Entry 1MQM (X-ray diffraction, 2.60 A resolution); this record covers chains D and E of the 6 polymer chains in the assembly.

Chain D:
Molecule: Hemagglutinin HA1 chain
Source organism: Influenza A virus
UniProt: P03442 (HEMA_IADU3); residues 1-329 here correspond to UniProt positions 17-345 (UniProt number = residue number + 16)
Sequence (329 residues; each row starts with the number of its first residue):
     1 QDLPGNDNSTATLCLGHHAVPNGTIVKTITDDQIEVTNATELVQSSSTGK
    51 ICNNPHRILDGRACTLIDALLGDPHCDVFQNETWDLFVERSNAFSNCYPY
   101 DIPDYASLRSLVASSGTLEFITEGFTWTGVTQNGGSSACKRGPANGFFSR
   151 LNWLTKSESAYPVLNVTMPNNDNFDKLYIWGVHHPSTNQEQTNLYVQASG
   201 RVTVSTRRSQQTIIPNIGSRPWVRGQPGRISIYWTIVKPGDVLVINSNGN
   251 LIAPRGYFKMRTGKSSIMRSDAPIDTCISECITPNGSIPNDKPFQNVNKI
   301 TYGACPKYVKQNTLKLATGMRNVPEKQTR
Not modelled in the structure: 1-8, 327-329
Cystine bridges: Cys-52/Cys-277, Cys-64/Cys-76, Cys-97/Cys-139, Cys-281/Cys-305
Covalent attachments: N-acetylglucosamine (NAG) linked to Asn-38, Asn-81; glycan linked to Asn-165
UniProt features mapped onto this chain:
  - site: Arg-329 (Cleavage)
  - glycosylation (N-linked (GlcNAc...) asparagine): Asn-8, Asn-22, Asn-38, Asn-81, Asn-165, Asn-285
What the authors report for this chain:
  - binding site for beta-D-galactopyranose: Gln-226
  - binding site for N-acetyl-alpha-neuraminic acid: Gly-135 to Ala-138, Gln-226

Chain E:
Molecule: Hemagglutinin HA2 chain
Source organism: Influenza A virus
UniProt: P03442 (HEMA_IADU3); residues 1-221 here correspond to UniProt positions 346-566 (UniProt number = residue number + 345)
Sequence (221 residues; each row starts with the number of its first residue):
     1 GLFGAIAGFIENGWEGMIDGWYGFRHQNSEGTGQAADLKSTQAAIDQINR
    51 KLNRVIEKTNEKFHQIEKEFSEVEGRIQDLEKYVEDTKIDLWSYNAELLV
   101 ALENQHTIDLADSEMNKLFEKTRRQLRENAEDMGNGCFKIYHKCDNACIE
   151 SIRNGTYDHDIYRDEALNNRFQIKGVELKSGYKDWILWISFAISCLLLCV
   201 VLLGFIMWACQRGNIRCNICI
Not modelled in the structure: 173-221
Cystine bridges: Cys-144/Cys-148
Covalent attachments: N-acetylglucosamine (NAG) linked to Asn-154
UniProt features mapped onto this chain:
  - lipidation (S-palmitoyl cysteine): Cys-210, Cys-217, Cys-220
  - glycosylation: Asn-154 (N-linked (GlcNAc...) asparagine)

Chain D / chain E interface:
Contacting residue pairs (135):
  Ser-9(D) with His-142(E); Lys-143(E), hydrogen bond (backbone-backbone)
  Thr-10(D) with Ile-140(E); Tyr-141(E); His-142(E)
  Ala-11(D) with Gln-27(E); Asn-28(E); Lys-139(E); Ile-140(E), hydrogen bond (backbone-backbone); His-142(E); Cys-144(E), hydrophobic
  Thr-12(D) with Arg-25(E); His-26(E); Gln-27(E), hydrogen bond (backbone-backbone); Met-133(E); Phe-138(E)
  Leu-13(D) with Phe-24(E), hydrophobic; Arg-25(E); Cys-137(E); Phe-138(E), hydrogen bond (backbone-backbone); Ile-149(E), hydrophobic
  Cys-14(D) with Trp-14(E); Gly-23(E); Phe-24(E); Arg-25(E), hydrogen bond (backbone-backbone); Gly-136(E); Cys-137(E), disulfide
  Leu-15(D) with Ile-10(E); Trp-14(E); Gly-23(E); Phe-24(E), hydrophobic; Leu-118(E); Phe-119(E), hydrophobic; Thr-122(E); Gly-136(E), hydrogen bond (backbone-backbone)
  Gly-16(D) with Trp-14(E); Met-17(E); Tyr-22(E); Gly-23(E), hydrogen bond (backbone-backbone); Met-115(E)
  His-17(D) with Ile-6(E); Ile-10(E); Asn-12(E), hydrogen bond (side chain-backbone); Gly-13(E); Trp-14(E), hydrogen bond (backbone-backbone); Met-17(E); Trp-21(E); Tyr-22(E); Met-115(E)
  His-18(D) with Trp-14(E); Met-17(E); Gly-20(E), hydrogen bond (side chain-backbone); Trp-21(E), hydrogen bond (backbone-backbone)
  Ala-19(D) with Gly-13(E); Trp-14(E), hydrogen bond (backbone-backbone); Glu-15(E)
  Val-20(D) with Glu-15(E)
  Pro-21(D) with Glu-15(E)
  Val-26(D) with Asn-104(E)
  Lys-27(D) with Glu-97(E), salt bridge; Val-100(E); Ala-101(E); Asn-104(E), hydrogen bond (backbone-side chain)
  Thr-28(D) with Ala-101(E); Gln-105(E), hydrogen bond; Ile-108(E)
  Ile-29(D) with Ala-101(E); Leu-102(E), hydrophobic; Gln-105(E)
  Thr-30(D) with Gln-105(E), hydrogen bond
  Ile-34(D) with Ile-108(E), hydrophobic
  Thr-40(D) with Leu-52(E)
  Leu-42(D) with Val-55(E), hydrophobic; Val-100(E), hydrophobic
  Arg-109(D) with Glu-67(E), salt bridge
  Ser-114(D) with His-64(E)
  Gly-263(D) with His-64(E), hydrogen bond (backbone-side chain)
  Lys-264(D) with Phe-63(E); His-64(E)
  Ser-265(D) with His-64(E)
  Ser-266(D) with His-64(E)
  Arg-269(D) with Glu-67(E), salt bridge
  Glu-280(D) with Glu-61(E)
  Asn-290(D) with Thr-59(E)
  Asp-291(D) with Ile-56(E)
  Pro-293(D) with Val-55(E)
  Phe-294(D) with Ala-96(E), hydrophobic
  Lys-299(D) with Lys-68(E), hydrogen bond (backbone-side chain); Glu-85(E); Ile-89(E)
  Ile-300(D) with Glu-69(E)
  Thr-301(D) with Gln-65(E), hydrogen bond (backbone-side chain)
  Tyr-302(D) with Lys-62(E); Phe-63(E), hydrophobic
  Gly-303(D) with Asn-60(E); Glu-61(E); Lys-62(E), hydrogen bond (backbone-backbone); Phe-63(E)
  Ala-304(D) with Thr-59(E); Glu-61(E)
  Cys-305(D) with Asn-60(E)
  Lys-307(D) with Asn-60(E); Trp-92(E)
  Tyr-308(D) with Ile-89(E), hydrophobic
  Val-309(D) with Trp-92(E); Ser-93(E)
  Lys-310(D) with Ile-89(E); Asp-90(E), salt bridge; Ser-93(E), hydrogen bond (backbone-side chain)
  Gln-311(D) with Ser-93(E), hydrogen bond (side chain-backbone); Glu-97(E), hydrogen bond
  Leu-314(D) with Ala-96(E), hydrophobic
  Lys-315(D) with Val-100(E); Asn-104(E), hydrogen bond (backbone-side chain)
  Leu-316(D) with Leu-52(E), hydrophobic; Glu-103(E); Asn-104(E)
  Ala-317(D) with Asn-104(E), hydrogen bond (backbone-side chain); Thr-107(E)
  Thr-318(D) with Trp-21(E); Ile-48(E)
  Met-320(D) with Trp-21(E), hydrophobic; Tyr-22(E); Ala-111(E), hydrophobic
  Val-323(D) with Ala-7(E), hydrophobic; Glu-11(E); Asn-12(E); Gly-13(E), hydrogen bond (backbone-backbone)
  Pro-324(D) with Glu-15(E)
  Glu-325(D) with Asn-12(E); Gly-13(E); Trp-14(E); Glu-15(E), hydrogen bond (side chain-backbone); Gly-16(E)
  Lys-326(D) with Asn-12(E), hydrogen bond (backbone-side chain)
Other interface residues (no listed pair), chain D (61 interface residues in all): Val-36, His-56, Ile-267, Lys-292, Gly-319, Arg-321
Other interface residues (no listed pair), chain E (68 interface residues in all): Leu-99, Ile-152, Glu-165, Asn-169
Cross-chain cystine bridges: Cys-14(D)/Cys-137(E)

In short:
The interface between chain D and chain E involves 61 residues on one side and 68 on the other, with 1
disulfide bond, 27 hydrogen bonds and 4 salt bridges. Polar contacts include Lys-27(D)/Glu-97(E),
Arg-109(D)/Glu-67(E) and Arg-269(D)/Glu-67(E). The paper reports a binding site for N-acetyl-alpha-neuraminic
acid at Gly-135(D) and Gln-226(D); a binding site for beta-D-galactopyranose at Gln-226(D).
Chain D is Hemagglutinin HA1 chain and chain E is Hemagglutinin HA2 chain, both from Influenza A virus; the
structure, BHA/LSTa, was determined by X-ray diffraction (same publication as 1MQL and 1MQN).
